8WO5 - chains C8 and C9 of the 417 polymer chains in the assembly; structure by electron microscopy, 7.40 A resolution (low resolution: residue-level contacts below are approximate; hydrogen-bond / salt-bridge calls are withheld).

== Chain C8 ==
Protein: Flagellar motor switch protein FliM
From: Salmonella enterica subsp. enterica serovar Typhimurium str. LT2
UniProtKB: P26418 (FLIM_SALTY); residue numbers follow UniProt; this construct covers 1-334
Chain sequence (334 residues; each row starts with the number of its first residue):
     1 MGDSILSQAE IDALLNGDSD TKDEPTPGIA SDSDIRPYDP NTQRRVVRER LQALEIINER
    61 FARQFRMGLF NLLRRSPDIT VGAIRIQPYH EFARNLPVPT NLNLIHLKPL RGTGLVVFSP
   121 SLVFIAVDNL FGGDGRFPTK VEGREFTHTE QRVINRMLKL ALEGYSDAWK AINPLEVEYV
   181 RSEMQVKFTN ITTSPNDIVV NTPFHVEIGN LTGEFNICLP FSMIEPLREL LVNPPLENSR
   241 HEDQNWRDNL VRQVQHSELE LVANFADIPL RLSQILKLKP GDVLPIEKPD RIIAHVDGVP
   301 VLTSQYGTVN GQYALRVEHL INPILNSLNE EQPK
Unresolved in the structure: 1-33, 323-334
Swiss-Prot annotation at these positions:
  - mutagenesis: Asn155 (N155E: Altered motor bias with clockwise rotation, partially suppresses a yhjH disruption), Leu160 (L160D: Altered motor bias with clockwise rotation, partially suppresses a yhjH disruption)

== Chain C9 ==
Protein: Flagellar motor switch protein FliN
From: Salmonella enterica subsp. enterica serovar Typhimurium str. LT2
UniProtKB: P26419 (FLIN_SALTY); numbering as in UniProt (aligned over 1-137)
Chain sequence (137 residues; each row starts with the number of its first residue):
     1 MSDMNNPSDE NTGALDDLWA DALNEQKATT TKSAADAVFQ QLGGGDVSGA MQDIDLIMDI
    61 PVKLTVELGR TRMTIKELLR LTQGSVVALD GLAGEPLDIL INGYLIAQGE VVVVADKYGV
   121 RITDIITPSE RMRRLSR
Unresolved in the structure: 1-50

== Interface between chain C8 and chain C9 ==
Contacting residue pairs (75):
  Gln255(C8) with Ile75(C9); Lys76(C9)
  His256(C8) with Lys76(C9)
  Ser257(C8) with Thr74(C9); Ile75(C9)
  Glu258(C8) with Met73(C9); Thr74(C9)
  Leu259(C8) with Arg72(C9); Met73(C9); Ile75(C9)
  Glu260(C8) with Thr71(C9)
  Leu261(C8) with Thr71(C9)
  Phe265(C8) with Val66(C9); Tyr118(C9)
  Ala266(C8) with Thr65(C9); Val66(C9)
  Asp267(C8) with Lys63(C9); Leu64(C9); Thr65(C9)
  Ile268(C8) with Lys63(C9); Leu64(C9)
  Pro269(C8) with Val62(C9)
  Leu270(C8) with Pro61(C9); Val62(C9); Leu64(C9)
  Arg271(C8) with Met58(C9); Val62(C9)
  Leu272(C8) with Ile57(C9); Val62(C9)
  Ser273(C8) with Met58(C9)
  Ile275(C8) with Val62(C9); Ile101(C9)
  Leu278(C8) with Ile106(C9); Ala107(C9); Ile122(C9)
  Lys279(C8) with Ile122(C9)
  Pro280(C8) with Ile122(C9); Thr123(C9)
  Gly281(C8) with Arg121(C9); Ile122(C9)
  Asp282(C8) with Val120(C9); Arg121(C9); Ile122(C9)
  Val283(C8) with Val112(C9); Val120(C9); Arg121(C9)
  Leu284(C8) with Gly119(C9); Val120(C9); Ile122(C9)
  Pro285(C8) with Tyr118(C9)
  Ile286(C8) with Lys117(C9); Tyr118(C9); Gly119(C9)
  Lys288(C8) with Tyr118(C9)
  Pro289(C8) with Tyr118(C9)
  Tyr306(C8) with Tyr118(C9)
  Val309(C8) with Val86(C9)
  Gln312(C8) with Ala88(C9); Leu89(C9)
  Tyr313(C8) with Leu68(C9); Val87(C9); Ala88(C9); Leu89(C9); Gly91(C9); Leu92(C9); Ala93(C9); Gly94(C9)
  Ala314(C8) with Val86(C9); Val87(C9)
  Leu315(C8) with Ser85(C9)
  Arg316(C8) with Gly84(C9); Ser85(C9)
  Val317(C8) with Thr82(C9); Gln83(C9); Gly84(C9)
Interface residues without a listed pair, chain C8 (43 interface residues in all): Val262, Ala263, Asn264, Leu276, Leu302, Gly311, Glu318
Interface residues without a listed pair, chain C9 (45 interface residues in all): Ile54, Glu67, Gly69, Arg70, Leu78, Glu95, Asp116

== Summary ==
Chain C8 and chain C9 form an interface of 43 and 45 residues respectively. UniProt lists 2 mutagenesis sites
on chain C8.
Here chain C8 is Flagellar motor switch protein FliM and chain C9 is Flagellar motor switch protein FliN, both
from Salmonella enterica subsp. enterica serovar Typhimurium str. LT2. Entry 8WO5 (Cryo-EM structure of the
intact flagellar motor-hook complex in the CCW state) was determined by electron microscopy, deposited
together with 8WHT, 8WIW, 8WK3, 8WK4, 8WKI, 8WKK and 11 further entries.
